Entry 6F9C (electron microscopy, 8.00 A resolution (low resolution: residue-level contacts below are approximate; hydrogen-bond / salt-bridge calls are withheld)); this record covers chains C and F of the 12 polymer chains in the assembly.

== Chain C ==
Name: Glycoprotein
From: Rift valley fever virus
UniProt: A2T085 (A2T085_RVFV); residues 154-469 here = UniProt positions 154-469
Amino-acid sequence (316 residues; row label = number of the first residue in the row):
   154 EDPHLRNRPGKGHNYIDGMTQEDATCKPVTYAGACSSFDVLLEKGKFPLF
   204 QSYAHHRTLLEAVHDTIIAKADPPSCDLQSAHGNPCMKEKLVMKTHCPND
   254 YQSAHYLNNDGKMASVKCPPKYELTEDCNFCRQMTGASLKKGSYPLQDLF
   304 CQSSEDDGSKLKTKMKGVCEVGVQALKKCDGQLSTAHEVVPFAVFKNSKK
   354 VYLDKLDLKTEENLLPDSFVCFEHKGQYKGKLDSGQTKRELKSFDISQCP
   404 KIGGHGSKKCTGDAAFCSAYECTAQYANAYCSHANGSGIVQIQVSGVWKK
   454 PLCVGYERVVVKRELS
Disordered / not traced: 288-289, 380-392
From the paper describing this entry:
  - post-translational modification sites: N438 (proposed by the authors, not directly observed)

== Chain F ==
Name: Glycoprotein
From: Rift valley fever virus
UniProt: A2T072 (A2T072_RVFV); numbering as in UniProt (aligned over 691-1118)
Amino-acid sequence (431 residues; numbered 688 to 1118; the number before each row is that of its first residue):
   688 DPGCSELIQASSRITTCSTEGVNTKCRLSGTALIRAGSVGAEACLMLKGV
   738 KEDQTKFLKIKTVSSELSCREGQSYWTGSFSPKCLSSRRCHLVGECHVNR
   788 CLSWRDNETSAEFSFVGESTTMRENKCFEQCGGWGCGCFNVNPSCLFVHT
   838 YLQSVRKEALRVFNCIDWVHKLTLEITDFDGSVSTIDLGASSSRFTNWGS
   888 VSLSLDAEGISGSNSFSFIESPGKGYAIVDEPFSEIPRQGFLGEIRCNSE
   938 SSVLSAHESCLRAPNLISYKPMIDQLECTTNLIDPFVVFERGSLPQTRND
   988 KTFAASKGNRGVQAFSKGSVQADLTLMFDNFEVDFVGAAVSCDAAFLNLT
  1038 GCYSCNAGARVCLSITSTGTGSLSAHNKDGSLHIVLPSENGTKDQCQILH
  1088 FTVPEVEEEFMYSCDGDERPLLVKGTLIAID
Sequence notes: expression tag (688-690)
From the paper describing this entry:
  - post-translational modification sites: N794, N1035 (proposed by the authors, not directly observed)

== How chain C and chain F interact ==
Pairs across the interface - 9 pairs, chain C then chain F:
  K319(C) - T883(F)
  K319(C) - N884(F)
  K319(C) - W885(F)
  K319(C) - D1016(F)
  K319(C) - N1017(F)
  K319(C) - F1018(F)
  G320(C) - N1017(F)
  K330(C) - R714(F)
  E467(C) - N1017(F)
Also at the interface, not in a pair above, chain F (8 interface residues in all): G886

== Overview ==
The interface between chain C and chain F involves 4 residues on one side and 8 on the other. The paper
reports modification sites N438(C) and N794(F) among others.
Chain C is Glycoprotein and chain F is Glycoprotein, both from Rift valley fever virus; the structure, Model
of the Rift Valley fever virus glycoprotein hexamer type 1, was determined by electron microscopy, deposited
together with 6F8P, 6F9B, 6F9D, 6F9E and 6F9F.
